PDB entry 7UIG | electron microscopy, 4.30 A resolution (low resolution: residue-level contacts below are approximate; hydrogen-bond / salt-bridge calls are withheld) | chains n and q of the 17 polymer chains in the assembly

Chain n:
Protein: Mediator of RNA polymerase II transcription subunit 14
Organism: Saccharomyces cerevisiae
UniProt: P19263 (MED14_YEAST); residue numbers follow UniProt; this construct covers 1-1082
Chain sequence (1082 residues; each row starts with the number of its first residue):
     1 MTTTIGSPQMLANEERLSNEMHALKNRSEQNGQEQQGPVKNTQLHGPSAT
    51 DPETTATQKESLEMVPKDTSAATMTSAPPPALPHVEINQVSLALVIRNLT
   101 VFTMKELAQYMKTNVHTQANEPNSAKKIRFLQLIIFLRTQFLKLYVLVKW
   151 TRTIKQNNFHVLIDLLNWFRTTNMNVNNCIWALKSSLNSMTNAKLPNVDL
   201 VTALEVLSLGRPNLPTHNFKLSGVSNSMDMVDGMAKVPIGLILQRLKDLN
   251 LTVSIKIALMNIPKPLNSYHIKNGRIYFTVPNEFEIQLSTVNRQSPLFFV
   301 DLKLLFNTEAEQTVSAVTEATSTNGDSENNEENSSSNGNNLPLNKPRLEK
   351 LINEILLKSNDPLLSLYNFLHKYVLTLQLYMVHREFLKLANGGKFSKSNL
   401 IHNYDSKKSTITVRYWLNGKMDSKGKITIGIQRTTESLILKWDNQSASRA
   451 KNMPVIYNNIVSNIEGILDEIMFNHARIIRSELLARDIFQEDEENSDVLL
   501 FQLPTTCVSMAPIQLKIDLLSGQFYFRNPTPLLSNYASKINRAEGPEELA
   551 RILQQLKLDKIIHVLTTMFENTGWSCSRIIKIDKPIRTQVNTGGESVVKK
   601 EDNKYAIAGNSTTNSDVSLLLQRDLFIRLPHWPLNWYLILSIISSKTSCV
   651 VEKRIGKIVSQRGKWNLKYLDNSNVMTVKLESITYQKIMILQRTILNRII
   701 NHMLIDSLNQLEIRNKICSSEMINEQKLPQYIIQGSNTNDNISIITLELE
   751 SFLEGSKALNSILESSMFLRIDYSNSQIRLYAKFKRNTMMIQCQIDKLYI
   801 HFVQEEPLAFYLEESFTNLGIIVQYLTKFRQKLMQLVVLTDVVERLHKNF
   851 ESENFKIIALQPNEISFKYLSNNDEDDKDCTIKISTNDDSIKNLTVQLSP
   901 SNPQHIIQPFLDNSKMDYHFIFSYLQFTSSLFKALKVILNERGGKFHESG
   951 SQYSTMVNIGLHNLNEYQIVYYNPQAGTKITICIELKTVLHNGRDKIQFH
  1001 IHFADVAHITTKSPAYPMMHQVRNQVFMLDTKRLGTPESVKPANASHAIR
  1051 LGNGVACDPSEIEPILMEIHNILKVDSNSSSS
Disordered / not traced: 1-88, 155-159, 195-239, 306-339, 361-363, 573, 589-619, 833-1082
UniProt features mapped onto this chain:
  - modified residue: Thr2 (N-acetylthreonine), Ser7 (Phosphoserine), Thr1036 (Phosphothreonine)

Chain q:
Protein: Mediator of RNA polymerase II transcription subunit 17
Organism: Saccharomyces cerevisiae
UniProt: P32569 (MED17_YEAST); residues 1-687 here = UniProt positions 1-687
Chain sequence (687 residues; row label = number of the first residue in the row):
     1 MTTEDPDSNHLSSETGIKLALDPNLITLALSSNPNSSLHSPTSDEPVPES
    51 AGKADTSIRLEGDELENKTKKDNDKNLKFLKNKDSLVSNPHEIYGSMPLE
   101 QLIPIILRQRGPGFKFVDLNEKELQNEIKQLGSDSSDGHNSEKKDTDGAD
   151 ENVQIGEDFMEVDYEDKDNPVDSRNETDHKTNENGETDDNIETVMTQEQF
   201 VKRRRDMLEHINLAMNESSLALEFVSLLLSSVKESTGMSSMSPFLRKVVK
   251 PSSLNSDKIPYVAPTKKEYIELDILNKGWKLQSLNESKDLLRASFNKLSS
   301 ILQNEHDYWNKIMQSISNKDVIFKIRDRTSGQKLLAIKYGYEDSGSTYKH
   351 DRGIANIRNNIESQNLDLIPHSSSVFKGTDFVHSVKKFLRVRIFTKIESE
   401 DDYILSGESVMDRDSESEEAETKDIRKQIQLLKKIIFEKELMYQIKKECA
   451 LLISYGVSIENENKVIIELPNEKFEIELLSLDDDSIVNHEQDLPKINDKR
   501 ANLMLVMLRLLLVVIFKKTLRSRISSPHGLINLNVDDDILIIRPILGKVR
   551 FANYKLLLKKIIKDYVLDIVPGSSITETEVEREQPQENKNIDDENITKLN
   601 KEIRAFDKLLNIPRRELKINLPLTEHKSPNLSLMLESPNYCNALIHIKFS
   651 AGTEANAVSFDTTFSDFKEVEDFLHFIVAEYIQQKKV
Disordered / not traced: 1-89, 134-196, 483-492, 582-591
UniProt features mapped onto this chain:
  - mutagenesis: Gly353 (G353C: In SRB4-1; suppresses the phenotypic defects of an RNA polymerase II CTD truncation)

Chain n / chain q interface:
Residue-residue contacts (35; chain n residue first):
  Leu241(n) with Tyr94(q); Gly95(q); Leu102(q)
  Leu243(n) with Glu121(q)
  Arg245(n) with Leu99(q)
  Lys272(n) with Asn120(q); Lys122(q)
  Asn273(n) with Val117(q); Leu119(q); Asn120(q); Glu121(q)
  Gly274(n) with Val117(q)
  Arg275(n) with Lys115(q); Val117(q); Asp118(q)
  Val300(n) with Lys115(q); Val117(q)
  Asp301(n) with Lys115(q)
  Gly392(n) with Glu462(q)
  Lys394(n) with Ile459(q)
  Lys397(n) with Lys447(q); Ala450(q)
  Thr505(n) with Lys668(q)
  Thr506(n) with Asp672(q)
  Ser509(n) with Lys668(q)
  Phe526(n) with Ser454(q)
  Arg527(n) with Ser454(q)
  Pro529(n) with Tyr455(q)
  Asn571(n) with Phe660(q); Thr662(q); Phe664(q)
  Thr572(n) with Phe660(q)
  Tyr685(n) with Phe676(q)
  Gln686(n) with Gln683(q)
  Met689(n) with Glu680(q)
Also at the interface, not in a pair above, chain n (31 interface residues in all): Gly240, Ile242, Leu246, Lys247, Ser289, Phe298, Tyr525, Val564
Also at the interface, not in a pair above, chain q (32 interface residues in all): His91, Met97, Phe116, Leu124, Ile453, Glu669, Phe673

In short:
The interface between chain n and chain q involves 31 residues on one side and 32 on the other. From UniProt:
one mutagenesis site on chain q.
Chain n is Mediator of RNA polymerase II transcription subunit 14 and chain q is Mediator of RNA polymerase II
transcription subunit 17, both from Saccharomyces cerevisiae; the structure, Mediator-PIC Early (Mediator A),
was determined by electron microscopy together with 7UI9, 7UIC, 7UIF, 7UIK, 7UIL and 7UIO from the same study.
